PDB entry 3GSQ | X-ray diffraction, 2.12 A resolution | chains A and P of the 3 polymer chains in the assembly

# Chain A
Molecule: HLA class I histocompatibility antigen, A-2 alpha chain
Organism: Homo sapiens
UniProt: P01892 (1A02_HUMAN); residues 1-274 here correspond to UniProt positions 25-298 (UniProt number = residue number + 24)
Sequence (274 residues; row label = number of the first residue in the row):
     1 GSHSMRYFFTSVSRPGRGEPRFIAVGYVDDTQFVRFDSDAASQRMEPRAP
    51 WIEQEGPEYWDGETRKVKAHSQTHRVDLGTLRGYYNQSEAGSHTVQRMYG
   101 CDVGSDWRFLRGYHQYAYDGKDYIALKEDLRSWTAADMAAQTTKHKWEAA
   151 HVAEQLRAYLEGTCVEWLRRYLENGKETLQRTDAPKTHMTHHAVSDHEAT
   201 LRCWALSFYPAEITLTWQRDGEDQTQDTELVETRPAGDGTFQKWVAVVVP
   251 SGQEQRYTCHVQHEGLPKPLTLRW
Construct notes: engineered mutation V245 (Ala269 in P01892)
Cystine bridges: C101-C164, C203-C259

# Chain P
Molecule: HCMV pp65 fragment 495-503, variant M5S (NLVPSVATV)
Sequence (9 residues; numbered 1 to 9; the number before each row is that of its first residue):
     1 NLVPSVATV

# Interface between chain A and chain P
Residue-residue contacts (40):
  M5(A) with N1(P)
  Y7(A) with N1(P), hydrogen bond (side chain-backbone); L2(P), hydrophobic
  F9(A) with L2(P), hydrophobic
  M45(A) with L2(P), hydrophobic
  Y59(A) with N1(P)
  E63(A) with N1(P); L2(P), hydrogen bond (side chain-backbone)
  K66(A) with N1(P), hydrogen bond; L2(P), hydrogen bond (side chain-backbone); V3(P); P4(P)
  V67(A) with L2(P)
  H70(A) with V3(P); V6(P)
  T73(A) with V6(P), hydrogen bond (side chain-backbone); A7(P); T8(P)
  D77(A) with T8(P); V9(P), hydrogen bond (side chain-backbone)
  T80(A) with V9(P)
  L81(A) with V9(P), hydrophobic
  Y84(A) with V9(P), hydrogen bond (side chain-backbone)
  R97(A) with V6(P)
  Y99(A) with L2(P); V3(P), hydrogen bond (side chain-backbone)
  Y116(A) with V9(P), hydrophobic
  T143(A) with V9(P), hydrogen bond (side chain-backbone)
  K146(A) with T8(P); V9(P), hydrogen bond (side chain-backbone)
  W147(A) with A7(P); T8(P), hydrogen bond (side chain-backbone)
  V152(A) with A7(P), hydrophobic
  Y159(A) with N1(P), hydrogen bond (side chain-backbone); L2(P); V3(P); P4(P)
  T163(A) with N1(P)
  W167(A) with N1(P)
  Y171(A) with N1(P), hydrogen bond (side chain-backbone)
Interface residues without a listed pair, chain A (29 interface residues in all): V76, Y123, Q155, L156
Interface residues without a listed pair, chain P (9 interface residues in all): S5

# Summary
Chain A and chain P form an interface of 29 and 9 residues respectively; the contacts include 13 hydrogen
bonds. Among the polar pairs are Y7(A)-N1(P), E63(A)-L2(P) and K66(A)-N1(P).
Here chain A is HLA class I histocompatibility antigen, A-2 alpha chain (Homo sapiens) and chain P is HCMV
pp65 fragment 495-503, variant M5S (NLVPSVATV). Entry 3GSQ (Crystal structure of the binary complex between
HLA-A2 and HCMV NLV-M5S peptide variant) was determined by X-ray diffraction together with 3GSN, 3GSO, 3GSR,
3GSU, 3GSV, 3GSW and 3GSX from the same study.
